PDB entry 8CIS | X-ray diffraction, 1.52 A resolution | chains A and C of the 4 polymer chains in the assembly

# Chain A
Protein: Moesin
Organism: Homo sapiens
UniProtKB: P26038 (MOES_HUMAN); residues 1-346 here = UniProt positions 1-346
Sequence (347 residues; each row starts with the number of its first residue; numbering starts at 0):
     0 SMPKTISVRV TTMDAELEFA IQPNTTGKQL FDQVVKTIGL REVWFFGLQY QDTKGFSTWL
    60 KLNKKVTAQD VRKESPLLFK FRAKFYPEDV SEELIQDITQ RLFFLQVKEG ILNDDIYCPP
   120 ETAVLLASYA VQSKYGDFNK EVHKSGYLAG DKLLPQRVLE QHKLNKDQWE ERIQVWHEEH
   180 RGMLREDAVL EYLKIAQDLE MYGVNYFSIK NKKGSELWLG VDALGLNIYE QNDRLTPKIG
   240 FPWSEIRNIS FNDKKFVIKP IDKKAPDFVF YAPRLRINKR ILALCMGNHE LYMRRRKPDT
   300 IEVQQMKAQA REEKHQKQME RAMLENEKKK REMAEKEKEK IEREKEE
Not modelled in the structure: 0-1, 314-346
Differences from the reference sequence: expression tag (0)
Curated features (UniProtKB/Swiss-Prot):
  - motif: Ile115 to Glu120 ([IL]-x-C-x-x-[DE] motif)
  - modified residue: Ser74 (Phosphoserine), Lys79 (N6-acetyllysine), Lys83 (N6-succinyllysine), Tyr116 (Phosphotyrosine), Cys117 (S-nitrosocysteine), Lys139 (N6-acetyllysine), Lys165 (N6-acetyllysine)
  - natural variant: Arg171 (R171W: In IMD50)
  - mutagenesis: Ile115 (I115M: Inhibits S-nitrosylation of Cys-117; when associated with M-120), Glu120 (E120M: Inhibits S-nitrosylation of Cys-117; when associated with M-115)

# Chain C
Protein: C3S1
Sequence (16 residues; numbered 1 to 16; the number before each row is that of its first residue):
     1 EDGGSSWEYI WTLPSG
Not modelled in the structure: 1-2

# Chain A / chain C interface
Contacting residue pairs (35; chain A residue first):
  Trp242(A) - Trp11(C)  hydrophobic
  Trp242(A) - Leu13(C)
  Ile245(A) - Leu13(C)
  Arg246(A) - Thr12(C)
  Arg246(A) - Leu13(C)  hydrogen bond (backbone-backbone)
  Asn247(A) - Ile10(C)
  Asn247(A) - Trp11(C)
  Asn247(A) - Thr12(C)
  Ile248(A) - Tyr9(C)
  Ile248(A) - Ile10(C)
  Ile248(A) - Trp11(C)  hydrogen bond (backbone-backbone)
  Ser249(A) - Tyr9(C)
  Ser249(A) - Ile10(C)
  Phe250(A) - Trp7(C)  hydrophobic
  Phe250(A) - Glu8(C)
  Phe250(A) - Tyr9(C)  hydrogen bond (backbone-backbone)
  Asn251(A) - Trp7(C)
  Asn251(A) - Glu8(C)
  Asp252(A) - Ser5(C)
  Asp252(A) - Ser6(C)
  Asp252(A) - Trp7(C)  hydrogen bond (backbone-backbone)
  Leu274(A) - Gly4(C)
  Leu274(A) - Ser5(C)
  Leu274(A) - Trp7(C)  hydrophobic
  Asn277(A) - Trp7(C)
  Lys278(A) - Trp7(C)
  Leu281(A) - Trp7(C)  hydrophobic
  Leu281(A) - Tyr9(C)  hydrophobic
  Leu281(A) - Trp11(C)  hydrophobic
  Cys284(A) - Trp11(C)  hydrophobic
  Met285(A) - Trp11(C)
  His288(A) - Trp11(C)
  His288(A) - Leu13(C)
  His288(A) - Pro14(C)
  Met292(A) - Pro14(C)  hydrophobic

# Overview
Chain A and chain C form an interface of 17 and 11 residues respectively, with 4 hydrogen bonds. Main-chain
hydrogen bonds include Arg246(A)-Leu13(C), Ile248(A)-Trp11(C) and Phe250(A)-Tyr9(C). From UniProt: 2
mutagenesis sites on chain A.
Chain A is Moesin (Homo sapiens) and chain C is C3S1; the structure, The FERM domain of human moesin with two
bound peptides identified by phage display, was determined by X-ray diffraction (same publication as 8CIR,
8CIT, 8CIU, 6TXQ and 6TXS).
